Entry 1KZI (X-ray diffraction, 1.75 A resolution); this record covers chains A and B.

Chain A (and B):
Protein: Thymidylate synthase
Organism: Escherichia coli
Notes: EC 2.1.1.45; chain B of this document is another copy of the same molecule, construct and numbering; everything in this record applies to it too
UniProt: P0A884 (TYSY_ECOLI); residue numbers follow UniProt; this construct covers 1-264
Amino-acid sequence (264 residues; numbered 1 to 264; the number before each row is that of its first residue):
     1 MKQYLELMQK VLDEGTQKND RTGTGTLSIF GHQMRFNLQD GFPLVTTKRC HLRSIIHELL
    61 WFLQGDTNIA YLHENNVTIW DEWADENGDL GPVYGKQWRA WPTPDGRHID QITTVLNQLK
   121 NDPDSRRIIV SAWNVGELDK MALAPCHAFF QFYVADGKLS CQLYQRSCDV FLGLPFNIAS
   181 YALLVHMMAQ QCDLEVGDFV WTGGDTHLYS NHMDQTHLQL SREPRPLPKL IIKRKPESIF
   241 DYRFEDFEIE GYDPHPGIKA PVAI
Construct notes: modified residue (1)
Modified / non-standard residues: M1 (n-carboxymethionine; CXM)
Curated features (UniProtKB/Swiss-Prot):
  - active site: C146 (Nucleophile)
  - binding site (dUMP): R21, R126, R127, R166 to D169, N177, H207 to Y209
  - binding site ((6R)-5,10-methylene-5,6,7,8-tetrahydrofolate): H51, D169, A263
  - mutagenesis: C50 (C50Y: Shows 0.2% of wild-type catalytic activity, but substrate affinity is not affected), R126 (R126E: Shows 2000-fold decrease in catalytic activity and 600-fold decrease in affinity for dUMP), N177 (N177A: Shows 200-fold decrease in catalytic activity, 20-fold decrease in affinity for dUMP, and 10-fold decrease in affinity for mTHF)
Covalently attached groups: 2'-deoxyuridine 5'-monophosphate (UMP) linked to C146; (2R,3S)-1,4-dimercaptobutane-2,3-diol (DTU) linked to C192
Residues lining bound ligands:
  - carbonate ion (CO3), molecule 1: R49, P256, G257
  - carbonate ion (CO3), molecule 2: Q64, R99, F240
  - carbonate ion (CO3), molecule 3: E223, R225, H255
  - (2R,3S)-1,4-dimercaptobutane-2,3-diol (DTU): L116, N117, L119, K120, Q191, S238, I239
  - (6S)-5,6,7,8-tetrahydrofolate (THG): K48, H51, T78, I79, W80, W83, L143, D169, L172, G173, F176, Y209, I258, V262, A263
  - 2'-deoxyuridine 5'-monophosphate (UMP): R21, Y94, H147, Q165, R166, S167, C168, D169, G173, N177, H207, Y209

Interface between chain A and chain B:
Residue-residue contacts - 108 pairs, chain A then chain B:
  T16(A) with D156(B)
  K18(A) with D124(B), hydrogen bond (side chain-backbone); Y153(B); V154(B)
  N19(A) with D124(B)
  D20(A) with R126(B), salt bridge
  R21(A) with R127(B)
  T26(A) with R126(B)
  S28(A) with Y153(B), hydrogen bond
  F30(A) with R35(B), hydrogen bond (backbone-side chain); Q151(B); Y153(B), hydrophobic; S160(B); C161(B); Q162(B)
  G31(A) with Q33(B); R35(B), hydrogen bond (backbone-side chain); Q162(B)
  H32(A) with Q33(B), hydrogen bond (backbone-side chain)
  Q33(A) with G31(B); H32(B), hydrogen bond (side chain-backbone); Q33(B), hydrogen bond (side chain-backbone); T202(B)
  R35(A) with F30(B), hydrogen bond (side chain-backbone); G31(B), hydrogen bond (side chain-backbone)
  W101(A) with W101(B), hydrophobic; W133(B); N134(B); V135(B), hydrophobic; G136(B)
  P102(A) with P104(B), hydrophobic
  T103(A) with G136(B)
  P104(A) with T103(B); P104(B); G136(B); E137(B)
  D105(A) with K140(B), salt bridge
  I109(A) with V135(B)
  Q111(A) with V135(B)
  D124(A) with K18(B), salt bridge; N19(B)
  R126(A) with D20(B), salt bridge; R166(B), hydrogen bond (backbone-side chain); S167(B), hydrogen bond; D205(B); H207(B), hydrogen bond; Y209(B), hydrogen bond
  R127(A) with R21(B); W133(B); A144(B); R166(B)
  I129(A) with W133(B); R166(B)
  S131(A) with W133(B)
  W133(A) with I129(B); S131(B); F149(B), hydrophobic
  N134(A) with W101(B)
  V135(A) with W101(B); I109(B); Q111(B)
  G136(A) with W101(B); T103(B); I109(B)
  E137(A) with P104(B)
  L143(A) with R127(B)
  A144(A) with R127(B)
  F149(A) with W133(B), hydrophobic; Y164(B), hydrophobic
  Q151(A) with F30(B); Y164(B), hydrogen bond; R166(B); G204(B)
  Y153(A) with T16(B); K18(B); S28(B), hydrogen bond; I29(B); F30(B), hydrophobic; D205(B)
  V154(A) with K18(B), hydrogen bond (backbone-side chain)
  A155(A) with T16(B)
  D156(A) with T16(B)
  S160(A) with F30(B)
  C161(A) with F30(B)
  Q162(A) with F30(B); G31(B); Y164(B), hydrogen bond; T202(B); G203(B), hydrogen bond (side chain-backbone); G204(B)
  Y164(A) with F149(B), hydrophobic; Q151(B), hydrogen bond; Q162(B), hydrogen bond
  R166(A) with R126(B), hydrogen bond (side chain-backbone); R127(B); I129(B); Q151(B), hydrogen bond (backbone-side chain)
  S167(A) with R126(B), hydrogen bond
  T202(A) with Q33(B); Q162(B); T202(B)
  G203(A) with Q162(B), hydrogen bond (backbone-side chain)
  G204(A) with Q151(B); Q162(B)
  D205(A) with R126(B); Y153(B)
  H207(A) with R126(B), hydrogen bond
  Y209(A) with R126(B), hydrogen bond
Also at the interface, not in a pair above, chain A (56 interface residues in all): T22, I29, P123, K140, A148, F152, V200
Also at the interface, not in a pair above, chain B (55 interface residues in all): T26, P102, D105, P123, S125, A148, F152, A155, V200

Summary:
Chain A and chain B form an interface of 56 and 55 residues respectively; the contacts include 26 hydrogen
bonds and 4 salt bridges. Polar contacts include D20(A)-R126(B), D105(A)-K140(B) and D124(A)-K18(B). Bound to
chain A: 3 copies of carbonate ion and (6S)-5,6,7,8-tetrahydrofolate.
Chain A and chain B are both Thymidylate synthase (Escherichia coli); the structure, Crystal Structure of
EcTS/dUMP/THF Complex, was determined by X-ray diffraction (same publication as 1KZJ).
